PDB entry 6PB1 | electron microscopy, 2.80 A resolution | chains P and B of the 6 polymer chains in the assembly

== Chain P ==
Name: Corticotropin-releasing factor receptor 2
From: Homo sapiens
Reference sequence: Q13324 (CRFR2_HUMAN); numbering as in UniProt (aligned over 2-388)
Sequence (387 residues; row label = number of the first residue in the row):
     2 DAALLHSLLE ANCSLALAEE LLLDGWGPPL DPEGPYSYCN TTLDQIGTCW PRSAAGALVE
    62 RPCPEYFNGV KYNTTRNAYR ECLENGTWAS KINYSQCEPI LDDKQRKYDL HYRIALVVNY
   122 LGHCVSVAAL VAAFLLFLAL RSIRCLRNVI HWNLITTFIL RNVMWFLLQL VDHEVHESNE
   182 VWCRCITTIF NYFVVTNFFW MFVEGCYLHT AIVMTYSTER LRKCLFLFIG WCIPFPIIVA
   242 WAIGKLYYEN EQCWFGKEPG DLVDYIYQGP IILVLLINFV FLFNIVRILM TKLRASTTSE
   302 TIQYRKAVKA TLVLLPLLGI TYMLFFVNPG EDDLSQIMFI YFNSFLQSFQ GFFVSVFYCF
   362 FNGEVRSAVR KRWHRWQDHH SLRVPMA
Unresolved in the structure: 2-105, 387-388
Swiss-Prot annotation at these positions:
  - glycosylation (N-linked (GlcNAc...) asparagine): Asn13, Asn41, Asn74, Asn86, Asn94
Cystine bridges: Cys184-Cys254

== Chain B ==
Name: Guanine nucleotide-binding protein G(I)/G(S)/G(T) subunit beta-1
From: Homo sapiens
Reference sequence: P62873 (GBB1_HUMAN); numbering as in UniProt (aligned over 2-340)
Sequence (345 residues; row label = number of the first residue in the row; numbers below 1 keep their minus sign (Met-4 is residue -4)):
    -4 MGSLLQSELD QLRQEAEQLK NQIRDARKAC ADATLSQITN NIDPVGRIQM RTRRTLRGHL
    56 AKIYAMHWGT DSRLLVSASQ DGKLIIWDSY TTNKVHAIPL RSSWVMTCAY APSGNYVACG
   116 GLDNICSIYN LKTREGNVRV SRELAGHTGY LSCCRFLDDN QIVTSSGDTT CALWDIETGQ
   176 QTTTFTGHTG DVMSLSLAPD TRLFVSGACD ASAKLWDVRE GMCRQTFTGH ESDINAICFF
   236 PNGNAFATGS DDATCRLFDL RADQELMTYS HDNIICGITS VSFSKSGRLL LAGYDDFNCN
   296 VWDALKADRA GVLAGHDNRV SCLGVTDDGM AVATGSWDSF LKIWN
Unresolved in the structure: -4 to 2
Sequence notes: initiating methionine (-4); expression tag (-3 to 1)
Swiss-Prot annotation at these positions:
  - modified residue: Ser2 (N-acetylserine), His266 (Phosphohistidine)
  - natural variant: Leu30 (L30F: In MRD42; uncertain significance), Arg52 (R52G: In MRD42), Gly64 (G64V: In MRD42), Asp76 (D76E: In MRD42; D76G: In MRD42), Gly77 (G77S: In MRD42), Lys78 (K78R: In MRD42), Ile80 (I80N: In MRD42; I80T: In MRD42), His91 (H91R: In MRD42; uncertain significance), Ala92 (A92T: In MRD42), Pro94 (P94S: In MRD42), Leu95 (L95P: In MRD42), Arg96 (R96L: In MRD42), 5 further natural variant entries in UniProt

== Chain P / chain B interface ==
Contacting residue pairs - 12 pairs, chain P then chain B:
  Arg142(P) - Arg52(B)
  Ser143(P) - Asp312(B)  hydrogen bond
  Lys372(P) - Phe292(B)
  Arg376(P) - Ala309(B)
  Arg376(P) - Gly310(B)  hydrogen bond (side chain-backbone)
  Arg376(P) - His311(B)  hydrogen bond (side chain-backbone)
  Arg376(P) - Asp312(B)  salt bridge
  Asp379(P) - Arg42(B)  hydrogen bond (backbone-side chain)
  His380(P) - Gln44(B)
  His380(P) - Arg46(B)
  Ser382(P) - Arg42(B)
  Val385(P) - Arg42(B)
Other interface residues (no listed pair), chain B (10 interface residues in all): Val307

== In short ==
8 residues of chain P and 10 residues of chain B are in contact, with 4 hydrogen bonds and 1 salt bridge.
Polar contacts include Arg376(P)-Asp312(B), Ser143(P)-Asp312(B) and Arg376(P)-Gly310(B).
Here chain P is Corticotropin-releasing factor receptor 2 and chain B is Guanine nucleotide-binding protein
G(I)/G(S)/G(T) subunit beta-1, both from Homo sapiens. Entry 6PB1 (Cryo-EM structure of Urocortin 1-bound
Corticotropin-releasing factor 2 receptor in complex with Gs protein and Nb35) was determined by electron
microscopy together with 6PB0 from the same study.
